7ZVX - chains A and C; structure by X-ray diffraction, 2.40 A resolution.

== Chain A ==
Protein: Annexin A2
Source organism: Homo sapiens
UniProt: P07355 (ANXA2_HUMAN); residues 34-339 here = UniProt positions 34-339
Amino-acid sequence (307 residues; row label = number of the first residue in the row):
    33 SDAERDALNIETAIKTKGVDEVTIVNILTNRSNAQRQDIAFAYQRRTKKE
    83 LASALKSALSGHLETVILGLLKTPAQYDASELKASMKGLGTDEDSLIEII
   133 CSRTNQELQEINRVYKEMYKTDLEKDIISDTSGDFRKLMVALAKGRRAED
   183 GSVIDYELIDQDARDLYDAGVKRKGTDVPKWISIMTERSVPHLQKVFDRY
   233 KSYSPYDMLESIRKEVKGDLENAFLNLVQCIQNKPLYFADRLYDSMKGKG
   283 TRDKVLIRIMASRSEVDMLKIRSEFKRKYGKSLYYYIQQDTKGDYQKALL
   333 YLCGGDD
Differences from the reference sequence: expression tag (33); variant Ala293 (Val in P07355)
Ion coordination: Ca2+ site 1: Lys88, Leu91; Ca2+ site 2: Met118, Gly120, Gly122, Asp162; Ca2+ site 3: Ser234, Met278, Gly280, Gly282, Asp322; Ca2+ site 4 near Arg245 (its only coordinating residue here); Ca2+ site 5 near Glu247 (its only coordinating residue here)
Curated features (UniProtKB/Swiss-Prot):
  - modified residue: Lys49 (N6-acetyllysine), Lys152 (N6-acetyllysine), Ser184 (Phosphoserine), Tyr199 (Phosphotyrosine), Lys227 (N6-acetyllysine)
  - cross-link: Lys49 (Glycyl lysine isopeptide (Lys-Gly) (interchain with G-Cter in SUMO1))
  - natural variant: Val98 (V98L: Does not affect interaction with PCSK9)
  - mutagenesis: Arg37 to Lys47 (Slightly decreases interaction with PCSK9), Arg77 to Lys81 (Strongly decreases interaction with PCSK9), Arg77 to Lys80 (Decreases interaction with PCSK9. Strongly decreases interaction with PCSK9; when associated with K-88), Lys80 to Ala84 (No effect on interaction with PCSK9), Lys88 (K88A: Strongly decreases interaction with PCSK9; when associated with 77-A--A-80)
From the paper describing this entry:
  - binding site for 2'-methoxyethyl DNA gapmer antisense oligonucleotide (chain C): Lys115, Lys119

== Chain C ==
Molecule: 2'-methoxyethyl DNA gapmer antisense oligonucleotide
Sequence (30 nucleotides; row label = number of the first residue in the row):
    86 XXXXXXXXXXXXXXXXXXXXXXXXXXXXXX
Unresolved in the structure: 86-100, 107-115
Modified / non-standard residues: K39 (2'-methoxyethyl-guanosine-5'-thiophosphate) at position 86, N7X (5'-O-[(R)-hydroxy(sulfanylidene)-lambda~5~-phosphanyl]-2'-O-(2-methoxyethyl)-5-methylcytidine) at position 87, N7X (5'-O-[(R)-hydroxy(sulfanylidene)-lambda~5~-phosphanyl]-2'-O-(2-methoxyethyl)-5-methylcytidine) at position 88, K2F (2'-methoxyethyl-adenosine-5'-thiophosphate) at position 89, K39 (2'-methoxyethyl-guanosine-5'-thiophosphate) at position 90, GS (guanosine-5'-thio-monophosphate) at position 91, OKN (5'-methyl-2'-deoxycytidine-5'-phosphorothioate) at position 92, PST (thymidine-5'-thiophosphate) at position 93, GS (guanosine-5'-thio-monophosphate) at position 94, GS (guanosine-5'-thio-monophosphate) at position 95, PST (thymidine-5'-thiophosphate) at position 96, PST (thymidine-5'-thiophosphate) at position 97, AS (2-deoxy-adenosine -5'-thio-monophosphate) at position 98, PST (thymidine-5'-thiophosphate) at position 99, GS (guanosine-5'-thio-monophosphate) at position 100, PST (thymidine-5'-thiophosphate) at position 101, PST (thymidine-5'-thiophosphate) at position 102, PST (thymidine-5'-thiophosphate) at position 103, PST (thymidine-5'-thiophosphate) at position 104, PST (thymidine-5'-thiophosphate) at position 105, PST (thymidine-5'-thiophosphate) at position 106, PST (thymidine-5'-thiophosphate) at position 107, PST (thymidine-5'-thiophosphate) at position 108, PST (thymidine-5'-thiophosphate) at position 109, PST (thymidine-5'-thiophosphate) at position 110, PST (thymidine-5'-thiophosphate) at position 111, PST (thymidine-5'-thiophosphate) at position 112, PST (thymidine-5'-thiophosphate) at position 113, PST (thymidine-5'-thiophosphate) at position 114, PST (thymidine-5'-thiophosphate) at position 115

== How chain A and chain C interact ==
Pairs across the interface - 6 pairs, chain A then chain C:
  Lys88(A) - PST_101(C)  phosphate contact
  Lys115(A) - PST_103(C)  hydrogen bond to the phosphate
  Lys115(A) - PST_104(C)  salt bridge to the phosphate
  Lys119(A) - PST_103(C)  salt bridge to the phosphate
  Lys119(A) - PST_104(C)  base contact
  Tyr151(A) - PST_103(C)  base contact
Other interface residues (no listed pair), chain A (5 interface residues in all): Gly120
Other interface residues (no listed pair), chain C (4 interface residues in all): PST_102

== Overview ==
Chain A and chain C form an interface of 5 and 4 residues respectively; the contacts include 1 hydrogen bond
and 2 salt bridges. Polar contacts include Lys115(A)-PST_103(C), Lys115(A)-PST_104(C) and
Lys119(A)-PST_103(C). UniProt lists 20 mutagenesis sites on chain A. The paper reports a binding site for
2'-methoxyethyl DNA gapmer antisense oligonucleotide (chain C) at Lys115(A) and Lys119(A).
Chain A is Annexin A2 (Homo sapiens) and chain C is 2'-methoxyethyl DNA gapmer antisense oligonucleotide; the
structure, Crystal structure of human Annexin A2 in complex with full phosphorothioate 5-10 2'-methoxyethyl
DNA gapmer antisense ..., was determined by X-ray diffraction (same publication as 7ZVN).
